Entry 8P15 (electron microscopy, 5.90 A resolution (low resolution: residue-level contacts below are approximate; hydrogen-bond / salt-bridge calls are withheld)); this record covers chains A and B of the 7 polymer chains in the assembly.

== Chain A ==
Protein: Guanine nucleotide-binding protein G(i) subunit alpha-1
From: Homo sapiens
UniProtKB: P63096 (GNAI1_HUMAN); numbering as in UniProt (aligned over 1-354)
Chain sequence (376 residues; row label = number of the first residue in the row; numbers below 1 keep their minus sign (Met-21 is residue -21)):
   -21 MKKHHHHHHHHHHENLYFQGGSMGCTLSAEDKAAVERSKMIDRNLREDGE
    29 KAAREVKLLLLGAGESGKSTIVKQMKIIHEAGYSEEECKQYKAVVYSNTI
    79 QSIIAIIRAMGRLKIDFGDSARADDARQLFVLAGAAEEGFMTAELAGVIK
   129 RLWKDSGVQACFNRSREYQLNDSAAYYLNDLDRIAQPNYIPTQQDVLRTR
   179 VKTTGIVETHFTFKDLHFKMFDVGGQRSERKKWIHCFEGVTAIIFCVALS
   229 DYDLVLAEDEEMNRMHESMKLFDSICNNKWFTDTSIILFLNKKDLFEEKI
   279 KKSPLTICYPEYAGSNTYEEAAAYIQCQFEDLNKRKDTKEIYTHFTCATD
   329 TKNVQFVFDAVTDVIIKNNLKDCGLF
Disordered / not traced: -21 to 3, 230-241
Differences from the reference sequence: initiating methionine (-21); expression tag (-20 to 0)
UniProt features mapped onto this chain:
  - region: Lys35 to Thr48 (G1 motif), Asp173 to Thr181 (G2 motif), Phe196 to Arg205 (G3 motif), Ile265 to Asp272 (G4 motif), Thr324 to Thr329 (G5 motif)
  - binding site (GTP): Glu43 to Thr48, Ser151, Leu175 to Thr181, Asp200 to Gln204, Asn269 to Asp272, Ala326
  - binding site (Mg(2+)): Ser47, Thr181
  - modified residue: Arg178 (ADP-ribosylarginine), Gln204 (Deamidated glutamine), Cys351 (ADP-ribosylcysteine)
  - lipidation: Gly2 (N-myristoyl glycine), Cys3 (S-palmitoyl cysteine)
  - natural variant: Gly40 (G40C: In NEDHISB; G40R: In NEDHISB), Gly45 (G45D: In NEDHISB), Thr48 (T48I: In NEDHISB; T48K: In NEDHISB), Gln52 (Q52P: In NEDHISB), Ser75 (deletion: In NEDHISB; uncertain significance), Gln172 (deletion: In NEDHISB), Asp173 (D173V: In NEDHISB), Glu186 to Phe189 (deletion: In NEDHISB; uncertain significance), Cys224 (C224Y: In NEDHISB), Lys270 (K270N: In NEDHISB; K270R: In NEDHISB), Asp272 (D272G: In NEDHISB), Ala326 (A326P: In NEDHISB), 1 further natural variant entry in UniProt
  - mutagenesis: Gly42 (G42R: Abolishes switch to an activated conformation and dissociation from beta and gamma subunits upon GTP binding. Abolishes interaction with RGS family members), Glu116 (E116L: Enhances interaction (inactive GDP-bound) with RGS14), Gln147 (Q147L: Enhances interaction (inactive GDP-bound) with RGS14), Glu245 (E245L: Enhances interaction (inactive GDP-bound) with RGS14)

== Chain B ==
Protein: Guanine nucleotide-binding protein G(I)/G(S)/G(T) subunit beta-1
From: Bos taurus
UniProtKB: P62871 (GBB1_BOVIN); residues 1-340 here = UniProt positions 1-340
Chain sequence (340 residues; numbered 1 to 340; the number before each row is that of its first residue):
     1 MSELDQLRQEAEQLKNQIRDARKACADATLSQITNNIDPVGRIQMRTRRT
    51 LRGHLAKIYAMHWGTDSRLLVSASQDGKLIIWDSYTTNKVHAIPLRSSWV
   101 MTCAYAPSGNYVACGGLDNICSIYNLKTREGNVRVSRELAGHTGYLSCCR
   151 FLDDNQIVTSSGDTTCALWDIETGQQTTTFTGHTGDVMSLSLAPDTRLFV
   201 SGACDASAKLWDVREGMCRQTFTGHESDINAICFFPNGNAFATGSDDATC
   251 RLFDLRADQELMTYSHDNIICGITSVSFSKSGRLLLAGYDDFNCNVWDAL
   301 KADRAGVLAGHDNRVSCLGVTDDGMAVATGSWDSFLKIWN
Disordered / not traced: 1-28
UniProt features mapped onto this chain:
  - modified residue: Ser2 (N-acetylserine), His266 (Phosphohistidine)

== Interface between chain A and chain B ==
Pairs across the interface (30; chain A residue first):
  Val13(A) - Asn88(B)
  Arg15(A) - Val90(B)
  Arg15(A) - His91(B)
  Ser16(A) - Asn88(B)
  Ser16(A) - Lys89(B)
  Ile19(A) - Lys89(B)
  Asp20(A) - Lys89(B)
  Leu23(A) - Gly53(B)
  Leu23(A) - Ile80(B)
  Asp26(A) - Asp76(B)
  Asp26(A) - Lys78(B)
  Gly27(A) - Leu55(B)
  Gly27(A) - Asp76(B)
  Thr181(A) - Asn119(B)
  Thr181(A) - His142(B)
  Thr181(A) - Thr143(B)
  Thr182(A) - Leu117(B)
  Thr182(A) - Asp118(B)
  Ser206(A) - Asp186(B)
  Glu207(A) - Tyr145(B)
  Lys209(A) - Met188(B)
  Lys209(A) - Cys204(B)
  Lys209(A) - Asp228(B)
  His213(A) - Arg314(B)
  His213(A) - Trp332(B)
  Cys214(A) - Tyr59(B)
  Phe215(A) - Trp99(B)
  Glu216(A) - Lys57(B)
  Glu216(A) - Trp332(B)
  Trp258(A) - Asp290(B)
Interface residues without a listed pair, chain A (24 interface residues in all): Ala12, Arg24, Leu37, Phe199, Arg208, Lys210
Interface residues without a listed pair, chain B (28 interface residues in all): Met101, Gly162, Asp246

== Summary ==
The interface between chain A and chain B involves 24 residues on one side and 28 on the other. From UniProt:
24 GTP-binding residues, Mg2+-binding residues Ser47(A) and Thr181(A) and 4 mutagenesis sites on chain A.
Here chain A is Guanine nucleotide-binding protein G(i) subunit alpha-1 (Homo sapiens) and chain B is Guanine
nucleotide-binding protein G(I)/G(S)/G(T) subunit beta-1 (Bos taurus). Entry 8P15 (Cryo-EM structure of
Rhodopsin-Gi bound with antibody fragments scFv16 and Fab79, conformation 2) was determined by electron
microscopy (same publication as 8P12 and 8P13).
